Entry 8H3Z (X-ray diffraction, 2.35 A resolution); this record covers chains A and B.

Chain A (and B):
Name: NtcB
Notes: chain B of this document is another copy of the same molecule, construct and numbering; everything in this record applies to it too
UniProtKB: Q9L3R4 (Q9L3R4_NOSS1); residues 1-222 here correspond to UniProt positions 91-312 (UniProt number = residue number + 90)
Chain sequence (228 residues; numbered -5 to 222; the number before each row is that of its first residue; numbers below 1 keep their minus sign (His-5 is residue -5)):
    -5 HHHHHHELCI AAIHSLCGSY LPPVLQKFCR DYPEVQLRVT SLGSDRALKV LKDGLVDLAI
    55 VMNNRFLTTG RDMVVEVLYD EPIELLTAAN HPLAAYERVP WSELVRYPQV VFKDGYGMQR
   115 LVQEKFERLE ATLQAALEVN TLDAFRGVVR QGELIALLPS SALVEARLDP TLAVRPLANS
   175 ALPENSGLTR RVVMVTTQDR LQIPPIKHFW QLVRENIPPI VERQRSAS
Unresolved in the structure: -5 to 0, 173-180, 214-222 (chain B: -5 to 0, 60-65, 173-180, 211-222)
Sequence notes: expression tag (-5 to 0)

Interface between chain A and chain B:
Contacting residue pairs (59):
  His8(A) - Thr135(B)
  Cys11(A) - Ala138(B)  hydrophobic
  Cys11(A) - Gly141(B)
  Pro16(A) - Gly141(B)
  Pro16(A) - Gln145(B)
  Pro17(A) - Gln145(B)
  Gln20(A) - Gln145(B)  hydrogen bond (side chain-backbone)
  Gln20(A) - Glu147(B)
  Gln30(A) - Ala129(B)
  Gln30(A) - Ala130(B)
  Gln30(A) - Leu131(B)
  Gln30(A) - Glu132(B)
  Leu31(A) - Ala130(B)
  Leu31(A) - Leu131(B)
  Leu31(A) - Glu132(B)  hydrogen bond (backbone-backbone)
  Arg32(A) - Lys107(B)
  Arg32(A) - Glu132(B)  salt bridge
  Val33(A) - Glu132(B)  hydrogen bond (backbone-backbone)
  Val33(A) - Val133(B)
  Val33(A) - Asn134(B)
  Thr34(A) - Lys107(B)  hydrogen bond
  Thr34(A) - Asn134(B)
  Ser35(A) - Asn134(B)  hydrogen bond (backbone-side chain)
  Ser35(A) - Thr135(B)
  Lys107(A) - Thr34(B)
  Ala129(A) - Gln30(B)  hydrogen bond (backbone-side chain)
  Ala130(A) - Gln30(B)
  Ala130(A) - Leu31(B)  hydrogen bond (backbone-backbone)
  Leu131(A) - Leu19(B)  hydrophobic
  Leu131(A) - Leu31(B)
  Glu132(A) - Gln30(B)
  Glu132(A) - Leu31(B)  hydrogen bond (backbone-backbone)
  Glu132(A) - Arg32(B)  salt bridge
  Glu132(A) - Val33(B)  hydrogen bond (backbone-backbone)
  Val133(A) - Val33(B)
  Asn134(A) - Val33(B)
  Asn134(A) - Thr34(B)
  Asn134(A) - Ser35(B)  hydrogen bond (side chain-backbone)
  Thr135(A) - His8(B)
  Leu136(A) - Asp137(B)
  Asp137(A) - Leu136(B)
  Asp137(A) - Asp137(B)  hydrogen bond (side chain-backbone)
  Asp137(A) - Arg140(B)  salt bridge
  Asp137(A) - Glu159(B)
  Ala138(A) - Cys11(B)  hydrophobic
  Arg140(A) - Asp137(B)  salt bridge
  Arg140(A) - Arg140(B)
  Arg140(A) - Glu159(B)  salt bridge
  Gly141(A) - Cys11(B)
  Gly141(A) - Pro16(B)
  Val142(A) - Leu19(B)  hydrophobic
  Arg144(A) - Glu159(B)  salt bridge
  Gln145(A) - Pro16(B)
  Gln145(A) - Pro17(B)
  Gln145(A) - Gln20(B)
  Glu147(A) - Gln20(B)  hydrogen bond
  Glu159(A) - Asp137(B)
  Glu159(A) - Arg140(B)  salt bridge
  Glu159(A) - Arg144(B)  salt bridge
Also at the interface, not in a pair above, chain A (31 interface residues in all): Leu19, Arg40
Also at the interface, not in a pair above, chain B (33 interface residues in all): Gly12, Arg40, Val142, Asp163

Overview:
The interface between chain A and chain B involves 31 residues on one side and 33 on the other, with 12
hydrogen bonds and 8 salt bridges. Among the polar pairs are Arg32(A)-Glu132(B), Asp137(A)-Arg140(B) and
Arg140(A)-Glu159(B).
Chain A and chain B are both NtcB; the structure, Crystal structure of the effector-binding domain of the
LysR-type trasncription factor NtcB from Anabaena PCC 7120, was determined by X-ray diffraction, deposited
together with 8H3V and 8H40.
